PDB entry 4ZCF | X-ray diffraction, 2.60 A resolution | chains A and C of the 5 polymer chains in the assembly

Chain A:
Protein: Restriction endonuclease EcoP15I, modification subunit
From: Escherichia coli
UniProtKB: Q5ZND1 (Q5ZND1_ECOLX); numbering as in UniProt (aligned over 1-644)
Chain sequence (644 residues; numbered 1 to 644; the number before each row is that of its first residue):
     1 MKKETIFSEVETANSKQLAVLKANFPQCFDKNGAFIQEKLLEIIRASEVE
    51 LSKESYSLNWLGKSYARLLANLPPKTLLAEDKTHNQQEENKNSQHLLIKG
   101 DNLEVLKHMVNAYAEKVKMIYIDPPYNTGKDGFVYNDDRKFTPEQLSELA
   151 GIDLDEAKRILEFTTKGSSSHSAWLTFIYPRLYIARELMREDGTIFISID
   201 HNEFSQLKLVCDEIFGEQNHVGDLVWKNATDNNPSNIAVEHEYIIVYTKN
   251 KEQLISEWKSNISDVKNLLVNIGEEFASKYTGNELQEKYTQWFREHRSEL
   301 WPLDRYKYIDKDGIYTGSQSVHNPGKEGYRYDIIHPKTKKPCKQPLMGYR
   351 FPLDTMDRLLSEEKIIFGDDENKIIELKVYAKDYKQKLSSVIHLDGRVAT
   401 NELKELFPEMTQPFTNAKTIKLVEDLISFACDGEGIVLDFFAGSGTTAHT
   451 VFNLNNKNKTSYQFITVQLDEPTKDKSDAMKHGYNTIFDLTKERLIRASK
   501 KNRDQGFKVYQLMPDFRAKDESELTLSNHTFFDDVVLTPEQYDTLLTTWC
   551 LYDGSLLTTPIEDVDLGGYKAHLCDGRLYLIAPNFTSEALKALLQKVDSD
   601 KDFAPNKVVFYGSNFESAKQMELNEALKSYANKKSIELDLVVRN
Disordered / not traced: 1-12, 49-52, 140, 409, 415, 475, 525-529, 616, 633-634
Metal / ion sites: Mn2+ site 1 near His201 (its only coordinating residue here); Mn2+ site 2: Glu213 (shared with His168(C) of chain C)
What the authors report for this chain:
  - binding site for DNA 20-mer ATACAGCAGTAGACTATGAT: Asp123, Pro124, Pro125, Tyr126, Asn416, Lys418
  - binding site for DNA 20-mer AATCATAGTCTACTGCTGTA: Asn232, Asn233, Pro324

Chain C:
Protein: Restriction endonuclease EcoP15I, restriction subunit
From: Escherichia coli
UniProtKB: Q5ZND2 (Q5ZND2_ECOLX); residue numbers follow UniProt; this construct covers 1-970
Chain sequence (970 residues; numbered 1 to 970; the number before each row is that of its first residue):
     1 MSKGFTLEKNLPHQKAGVDAVMNVFVSATPHLTDNVAVRLLANPELKLSE
    51 QQYYNNIKNVQAFNGIAHSKDNHNAKSNIIDVSMETGTGKTYTYIKTIFD
   101 LNKSFGINKFIIIVPTLSIKAGTVNFLKSDALKEHFRDDYKRELRTYVVE
   151 SQKNAGKNTKSYMPQAIHDFVEASNFNKKYIHVLVINSGMINSKSLTDTY
   201 DTGLLDNQFNTPVDALRAVKPFIIIDEPHRFPTGKKTWENIEKFNAQYII
   251 RYGATFSEGYKNLVYRLTAVDAFNDDLVKGIDAYIEDIVGDGNANLKFVK
   301 SDGKEATFELNENNNKKSFKLAKGESLSKTHSAIHDLTLDALNKSTAVLS
   351 NGIELKIGSSINPYSYDQTLADNMMRKAVKEHFKLEKELLTQRPRIKPLT
   401 LFFIDDIEGYRDGNDISGSLKTKFEEYVLAEANELLKTEQDAFYKNYLEK
   451 TVTNISSVHGGYFSKDNSDKDDKIEQEINEILHDKELLLSLDNPRRFIFS
   501 KWTLREGWDNPNVFQICKLRSSGSTTSKLQEVGRGLRLPVNEYMCRVKDR
   551 NFTLKYYVDFTEKDFVDSLVKEVNESSFKERVPSKFTQELKEQIMAQYPE
   601 LSSRALMNELFNDEIIDDNDNFKDSDAYSRLKSKYPAAFPIGVKPGKIKK
   651 ATDGKRRTKMRVGKFSELKELWDLINQKAVIEYKINSESEFLSIFKSFML
   701 EETERFTKSGVHTRIDKIYIHNDMAMSKSIVSDDDDFAKLNTMSYREFLD
   751 NLSQTIFVKHGTLHKVFCDIKDTINITEYLNIQTIRKIKSGFSKYLLNNS
   801 FNKFSLGYNLISGSIHPTKFTNADGNPLGEVLSSDLGVLQDNAKAPLDTY
   851 LFEEVFYDSELERRNITDREIQSVVVFSKIPKNSIKIPVAGGYTYSPDFA
   901 YVVKTAEGDYLNFIIETKNVDSKDSLRLEEKRKIEHAQALFNQISQSVKV
   951 EFRTQFANDDIYQLIKSALP
Disordered / not traced: 1-5, 154-162, 177, 288-292, 301, 309-318, 324-325, 344-345, 393, 407-419, 437-443, 463-473, 522-526, 549-550, 578-582, 595-619, 634-666, 706-743, 775-779, 801-803, 811-970
Curated features (UniProtKB/Swiss-Prot):
  - region: Thr894 to Lys918 (Endonuclease domain)
  - binding site (AMP): Thr91, Gly122, Phe126, Asp226
Metal / ion sites: Mn2+: His168 (shared with Glu213(A) of chain A)
Ligand contacts: adenosine monophosphate (AMP): Gln14, Gly89, Lys90, Thr91, Tyr92, Tyr94, Ile119, Gly122, Thr123, Phe126, Asp226, Glu227, Asp509, Arg537
What the authors report for this chain:
  - binding site for adenosine monophosphate: Gln14, Asp509, Arg537
  - binding site for DNA 20-mer AATCATAGTCTACTGCTGTA: Thr116, Leu117, Ser151, Asn187, Met190, Ser193, Lys194, Gly352, Ile353, Glu354, Lys356, Ser359, Thr503
  - binding site for DNA 20-mer ATACAGCAGTAGACTATGAT: Lys235, Lys236, Thr237

How chain A and chain C interact:
Residue-residue contacts (77; chain A residue first):
  Lys53(A) - Asn207(C)  hydrogen bond (backbone-side chain)
  Ser55(A) - Asp201(C)
  Ser55(A) - Gly203(C)
  Ser55(A) - Asn207(C)  hydrogen bond
  Tyr56(A) - Asp201(C)  hydrogen bond (backbone-backbone)
  Leu68(A) - Phe176(C)  hydrophobic
  Asn71(A) - Ser174(C)
  Asn71(A) - Phe176(C)
  Asn71(A) - Tyr180(C)
  Leu72(A) - Phe176(C)  hydrophobic
  Val110(A) - Arg145(C)
  Asn111(A) - Arg137(C)
  Asn111(A) - Glu143(C)
  Leu149(A) - Leu40(C)
  Leu149(A) - Phe176(C)  hydrophobic
  Ala150(A) - Leu40(C)
  Gly151(A) - Val36(C)
  Gly151(A) - Ala37(C)
  Gly151(A) - Leu40(C)
  Arg186(A) - Asp169(C)  salt bridge
  Glu187(A) - Arg145(C)  salt bridge
  Glu213(A) - Gln165(C)
  Glu213(A) - His168(C)  salt bridge
  Ile214(A) - Gln165(C)
  Phe215(A) - Gln165(C)
  Gly216(A) - Gln165(C)
  Asn250(A) - Glu150(C)  hydrogen bond
  Glu252(A) - Ser151(C)
  Glu252(A) - Lys153(C)
  Glu523(A) - Tyr745(C)
  Leu524(A) - His764(C)
  Leu524(A) - Cys768(C)
  Phe532(A) - His760(C)
  Phe532(A) - Gly761(C)
  Phe532(A) - His764(C)
  Asp533(A) - Lys765(C)  salt bridge
  Tyr552(A) - Arg137(C)  hydrogen bond (backbone-side chain)
  Asp553(A) - Glu134(C)
  Asp553(A) - Arg137(C)
  Arg577(A) - Glu134(C)  salt bridge
  Ser587(A) - Glu682(C)  hydrogen bond
  Leu590(A) - Val680(C)  hydrophobic
  Lys591(A) - Tyr808(C)
  Lys591(A) - Asn809(C)
  Lys591(A) - Leu810(C)
  Leu594(A) - Val680(C)  hydrophobic
  Ala604(A) - Tyr543(C)  hydrophobic
  Lys607(A) - Asp138(C)  salt bridge
  Gly612(A) - Lys759(C)
  Ser613(A) - Lys759(C)  hydrogen bond (backbone-side chain)
  Phe615(A) - Lys759(C)
  Ser617(A) - Glu688(C)  hydrogen bond
  Ser617(A) - Phe691(C)
  Ser617(A) - Phe757(C)
  Ser617(A) - Val758(C)
  Ser617(A) - Lys759(C)  hydrogen bond (side chain-backbone)
  Ser617(A) - Thr762(C)
  Ala618(A) - Tyr683(C)
  Gln620(A) - Phe757(C)
  Gln620(A) - Val758(C)
  Gln620(A) - Lys759(C)
  Met621(A) - Tyr683(C)  hydrophobic
  Met621(A) - Phe691(C)  hydrophobic
  Met621(A) - Ile756(C)
  Met621(A) - Phe757(C)
  Glu622(A) - Ile681(C)
  Glu622(A) - Glu682(C)
  Glu622(A) - Tyr683(C)
  Asn624(A) - Phe757(C)
  Ser635(A) - Pro394(C)
  Ile636(A) - Tyr543(C)  hydrophobic
  Ile636(A) - Cys545(C)  hydrophobic
  Leu640(A) - Phe757(C)
  Val641(A) - Asp138(C)
  Val642(A) - Gln754(C)
  Val642(A) - Phe757(C)  hydrophobic
  Arg643(A) - Asp138(C)  salt bridge
Interface residues without a listed pair, chain A (61 interface residues in all): Pro73, Glu115, Glu191, Asp212, Thr530, Phe531, Gly554, Lys601, Phe610, Glu625, Ala626, Ser629, Asp639, Asn644
Interface residues without a listed pair, chain C (52 interface residues in all): Lys128, Gln152, Thr202, Asn541, Ile685, Leu749, Ser753, Phe792

Summary:
61 residues of chain A face 52 of chain C across their interface, with 9 hydrogen bonds and 7 salt bridges.
Among the polar pairs are Arg186(A)-Asp169(C), Glu187(A)-Arg145(C) and Glu213(A)-His168(C). From the paper: a
binding site for DNA 20-mer AATCATAGTCTACTGCTGTA at Asn232(A), Asn233(A) and Thr116(C) among others; a binding
site for DNA 20-mer ATACAGCAGTAGACTATGAT at Asp123(A), Pro124(A) and Lys235(C) among others.
Here chain A is Restriction endonuclease EcoP15I, modification subunit and chain C is Restriction endonuclease
EcoP15I, restriction subunit, both from Escherichia coli. Entry 4ZCF (Structural basis of asymmetric DNA
methylation and ATP-triggered long-range diffusion by EcoP15I) was determined by X-ray diffraction.
